PDB entry 2FST | X-ray diffraction, 1.45 A resolution | chain X

== Chain X ==
Name: Mitogen-activated protein kinase 14
From: Homo sapiens
Notes: EC 2.7.1.37
Reference sequence: Q16539 (MK14_HUMAN); residues 2-360 here correspond to UniProt positions 1-359 (UniProt number = residue number - 1)
Sequence (367 residues; each row starts with the number of its first residue; numbers below 1 keep their minus sign (Met-6 is residue -6)):
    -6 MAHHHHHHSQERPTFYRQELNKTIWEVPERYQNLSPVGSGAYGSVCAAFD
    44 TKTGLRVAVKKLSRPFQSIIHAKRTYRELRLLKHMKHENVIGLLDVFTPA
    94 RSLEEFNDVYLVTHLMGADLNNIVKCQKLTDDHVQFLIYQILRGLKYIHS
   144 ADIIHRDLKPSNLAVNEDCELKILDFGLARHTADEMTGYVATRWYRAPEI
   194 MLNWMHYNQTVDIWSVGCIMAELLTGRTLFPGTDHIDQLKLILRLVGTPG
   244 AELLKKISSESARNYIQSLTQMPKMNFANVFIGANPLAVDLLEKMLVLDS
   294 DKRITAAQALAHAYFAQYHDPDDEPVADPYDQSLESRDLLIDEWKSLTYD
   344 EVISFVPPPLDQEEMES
Unresolved in the structure: -6 to 4, 32-35, 115-119, 169-183, 353-360
Sequence notes: expression tag (-6 to 1); engineered mutation Ala176 (Asp175 in Q16539), Leu327 (Phe326 in Q16539)
Swiss-Prot annotation at these positions:
  - binding site (ATP): Lys54
  - modified residue: Lys54 (N6-acetyllysine)

== Summary ==
Curated annotation (UniProt) lists ATP-binding residue Lys54.
Chain X is Mitogen-activated protein kinase 14 (Homo sapiens); the structure, mitogen activated protein kinase
p38alpha (D176A+F327L) activating mutant, was determined by X-ray diffraction, deposited together with 2FSL,
2FSM and 2FSO.
